PDB entry 1TWH | X-ray diffraction, 3.40 A resolution | chains B and I of the 10 polymer chains in the assembly

Chain B:
Protein: DNA-directed RNA polymerase II 140 kDa polypeptide
Organism: Saccharomyces cerevisiae
Notes: EC 2.7.7.6
UniProtKB: P08518 (RPB2_YEAST); numbering as in UniProt (aligned over 1-1224)
Amino-acid sequence (1224 residues; numbered 1 to 1224; the number before each row is that of its first residue):
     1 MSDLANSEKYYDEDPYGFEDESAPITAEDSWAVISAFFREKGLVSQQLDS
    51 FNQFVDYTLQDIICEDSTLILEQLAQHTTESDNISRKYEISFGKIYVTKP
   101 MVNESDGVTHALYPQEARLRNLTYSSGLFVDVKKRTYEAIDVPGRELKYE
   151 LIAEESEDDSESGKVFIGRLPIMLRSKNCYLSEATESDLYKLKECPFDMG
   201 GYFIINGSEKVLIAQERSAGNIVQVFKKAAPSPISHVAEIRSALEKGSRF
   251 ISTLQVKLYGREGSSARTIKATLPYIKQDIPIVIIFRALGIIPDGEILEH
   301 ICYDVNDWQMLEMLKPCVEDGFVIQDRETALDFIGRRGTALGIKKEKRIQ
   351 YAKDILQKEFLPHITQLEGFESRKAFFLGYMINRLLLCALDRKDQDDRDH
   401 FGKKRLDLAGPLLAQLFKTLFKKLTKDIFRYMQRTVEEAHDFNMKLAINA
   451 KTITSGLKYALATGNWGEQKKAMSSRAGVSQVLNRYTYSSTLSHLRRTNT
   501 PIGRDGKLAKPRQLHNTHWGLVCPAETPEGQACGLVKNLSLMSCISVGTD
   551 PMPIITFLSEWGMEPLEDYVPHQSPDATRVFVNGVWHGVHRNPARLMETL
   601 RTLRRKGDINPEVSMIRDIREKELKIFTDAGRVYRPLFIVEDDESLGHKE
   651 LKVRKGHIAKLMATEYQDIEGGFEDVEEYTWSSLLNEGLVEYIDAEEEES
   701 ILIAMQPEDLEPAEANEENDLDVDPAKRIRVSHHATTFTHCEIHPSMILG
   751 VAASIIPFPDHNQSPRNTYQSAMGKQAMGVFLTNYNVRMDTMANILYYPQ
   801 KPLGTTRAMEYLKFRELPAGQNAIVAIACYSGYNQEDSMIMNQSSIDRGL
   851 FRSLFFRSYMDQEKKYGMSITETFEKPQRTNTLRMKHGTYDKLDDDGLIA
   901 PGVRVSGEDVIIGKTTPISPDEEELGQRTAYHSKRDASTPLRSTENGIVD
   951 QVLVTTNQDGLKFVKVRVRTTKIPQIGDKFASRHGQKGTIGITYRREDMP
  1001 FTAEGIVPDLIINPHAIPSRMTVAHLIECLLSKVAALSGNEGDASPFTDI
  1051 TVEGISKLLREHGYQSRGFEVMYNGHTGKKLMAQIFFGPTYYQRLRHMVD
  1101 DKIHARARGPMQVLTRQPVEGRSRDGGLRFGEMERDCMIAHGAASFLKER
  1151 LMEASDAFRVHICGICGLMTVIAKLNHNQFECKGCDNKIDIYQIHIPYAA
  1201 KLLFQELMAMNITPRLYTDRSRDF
Disordered / not traced: 1-17, 71-88, 139-163, 438-445, 468-476, 503-508, 669-677, 713-721, 917-932, 1111-1126
Bound ions: Mn2+: Asp837 (together with ATP) (shared with 2 residues of chain A); Zn2+: Cys1163, Cys1166, Cys1182, Cys1185
Residues lining bound ligands: ATP: Arg766, Asp837, Gln986, Lys987, Arg1020

Chain I:
Protein: DNA-directed RNA polymerase II 14.2 kDa polypeptide
Organism: Saccharomyces cerevisiae
Notes: EC 2.7.7.6
UniProtKB: P27999 (RPB9_YEAST); residues 1-122 here = UniProt positions 1-122
Amino-acid sequence (122 residues; numbered 1 to 122; the number before each row is that of its first residue):
     1 MTTFRFCRDCNNMLYPREDKENNRLLFECRTCSYVEEAGSPLVYRHELIT
    51 NIGETAGVVQDIGSDPTLPRSDRECPKCHSRENVFFQSQQRRKDTSMVLF
   101 FVCLSCSHIFTSDQKNKRTQFS
Disordered / not traced: 122
Bound ions: Zn2+ site 1: Cys7, Cys10, Cys29, Cys32; Zn2+ site 2: Cys75, Cys78, Cys103, Cys106
UniProt features mapped onto this chain:
  - zinc finger: Cys7 to Cys32 (C4-type), Ser71 to Thr111 (TFIIS-type)
  - binding site (Zn(2+)): Cys7, Cys10, Cys29, Cys32, Cys75, Cys78, Cys103, Cys106
  - modified residue: Ser40 (Phosphoserine)

Chain B / chain I interface:
Contacting residue pairs (49; chain B residue first):
  Arg287(B) with Asn12(I)
  Pro293(B) with Cys10(I); Asn11(I); Asn12(I)
  Asp294(B) with Asn11(I), hydrogen bond (backbone-backbone); Asn12(I), hydrogen bond; Met13(I), hydrogen bond (side chain-backbone)
  Gly295(B) with Phe6(I); Asn11(I), hydrogen bond (backbone-backbone)
  Glu296(B) with Asn11(I)
  Leu298(B) with Phe6(I), hydrophobic; Met13(I), hydrophobic
  Trp308(B) with Met1(I); Thr2(I); Arg45(I); Glu47(I)
  Gln309(B) with Thr50(I); Ile52(I)
  Leu311(B) with Phe4(I), hydrophobic
  Lys315(B) with Met13(I)
  Val318(B) with Tyr15(I)
  Glu319(B) with Tyr15(I)
  Phe322(B) with Arg30(I)
  Gln325(B) with Asn12(I), hydrogen bond; Thr31(I)
  Leu390(B) with Arg92(I)
  Asp391(B) with Arg91(I), hydrogen bond (backbone-backbone); Arg92(I)
  Arg392(B) with Ile52(I); Gln89(I); Arg91(I)
  Lys393(B) with Arg91(I)
  Asp394(B) with Arg91(I)
  Ala594(B) with Asp61(I)
  Arg617(B) with Asp61(I), salt bridge
  Ile619(B) with Val59(I); Asp61(I); Ser64(I); Asp65(I)
  Arg620(B) with Ala56(I); Gly57(I); Asp65(I); Leu68(I); Phe86(I); Gln89(I)
  Ser700(B) with Pro66(I)
  Ile701(B) with Thr67(I)
  Leu702(B) with Pro66(I)
  Thr737(B) with Pro66(I), hydrogen bond (side chain-backbone)
Interface residues without a listed pair, chain B (31 interface residues in all): Ile292, Glu312, Lys622, Glu699
Interface residues without a listed pair, chain I (31 interface residues in all): Tyr44, Ile62, Gln90

Overview:
Chain B and chain I each contribute 31 residues to their interface, with 7 hydrogen bonds and 1 salt bridge.
Polar contacts include Arg617(B)-Asp61(I), Asp294(B)-Asn12(I) and Asp294(B)-Met13(I). Bound to chain B: ATP.
UniProt lists 8 Zn2+-binding residues on chain I.
Chain B is DNA-directed RNA polymerase II 140 kDa polypeptide and chain I is DNA-directed RNA polymerase II
14.2 kDa polypeptide, both from Saccharomyces cerevisiae; the structure, RNA polymerase II complexed with
2'dATP, was determined by X-ray diffraction, deposited together with 1R9S, 1R9T, 1TWA, 1TWC, 1TWF and 1TWG.
